Entry 6JCA (X-ray diffraction, 2.10 A resolution); this record covers chains A and B.

[Chain A (and B)]
Name: CrmG
Organism: Actinoalloteichus sp. WH1-2216-6
Notes: chain B of this document is another copy of the same molecule, construct and numbering; everything in this record applies to it too
UniProtKB: H8Y6N2 (H8Y6N2_9PSEU); residues 1-523 here = UniProt positions 1-523
Amino-acid sequence (523 residues; each row starts with the number of its first residue):
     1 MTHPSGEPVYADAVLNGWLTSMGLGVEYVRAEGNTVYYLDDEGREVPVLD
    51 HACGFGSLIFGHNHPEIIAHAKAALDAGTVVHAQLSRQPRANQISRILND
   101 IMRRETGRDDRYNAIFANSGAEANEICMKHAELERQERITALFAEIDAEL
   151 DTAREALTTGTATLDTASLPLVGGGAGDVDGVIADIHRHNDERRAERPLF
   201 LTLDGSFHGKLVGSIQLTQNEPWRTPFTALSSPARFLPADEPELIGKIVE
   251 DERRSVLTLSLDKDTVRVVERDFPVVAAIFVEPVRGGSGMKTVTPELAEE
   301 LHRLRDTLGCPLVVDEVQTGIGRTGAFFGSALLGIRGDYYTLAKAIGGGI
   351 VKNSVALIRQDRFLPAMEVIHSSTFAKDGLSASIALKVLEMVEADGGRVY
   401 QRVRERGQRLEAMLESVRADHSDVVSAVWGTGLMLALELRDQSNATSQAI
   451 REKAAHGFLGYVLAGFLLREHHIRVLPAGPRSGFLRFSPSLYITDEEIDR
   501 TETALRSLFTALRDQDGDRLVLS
Unresolved in the structure: 1-5, 213-225 (chain B: 1-5, 171-173, 370)
From the paper describing this entry:
  - conformationally variable residues (loop rearrangement, order/disorder transition, side-chain flip): Ser206 to Val212, Gly213 to Ser232, Val317 to Ile321, Lys344
  - catalytic residues: Lys344 (citing earlier work)
  - mutagenesis - W223A: increased catalytic activity on PLP conversion to PMP

[How chain A and chain B interact]
Pairs across the interface - 190 pairs, chain A then chain B:
  Pro8(A) with Arg111(B)
  Val9(A) with Asn92(B); Arg111(B); Gln360(B), hydrogen bond (backbone-side chain)
  Tyr10(A) with Asn92(B), hydrogen bond (backbone-side chain); Ser95(B), hydrogen bond (backbone-side chain); Arg96(B); Asn99(B); Arg111(B); Tyr112(B); Asn113(B); Ala114(B), hydrogen bond (backbone-backbone)
  Ala11(A) with Asn92(B), hydrogen bond (backbone-side chain); Asn113(B); Ala114(B)
  Asp12(A) with Gln88(B); Ala91(B); Glu368(B), hydrogen bond (backbone-side chain); Lys377(B), salt bridge
  Ala13(A) with Glu368(B)
  Val14(A) with Pro365(B), hydrophobic; Glu368(B), hydrogen bond (backbone-side chain)
  Leu15(A) with Glu368(B), hydrogen bond (backbone-side chain); Val369(B), hydrophobic; Lys377(B)
  Leu19(A) with Leu85(B); Ser86(B)
  Thr20(A) with Arg87(B), hydrogen bond
  Gly25(A) with Arg87(B), hydrogen bond (backbone-side chain)
  Val26(A) with Ser86(B); Arg87(B), hydrogen bond (backbone-backbone)
  Glu27(A) with Arg87(B); Pro89(B)
  Tyr28(A) with Val80(B); Ser86(B)
  Val29(A) with Val80(B)
  Arg30(A) with Ala77(B); Gly78(B); Val80(B)
  Ala31(A) with Gly78(B), hydrogen bond (backbone-backbone)
  Gly54(A) with His82(B); Gln84(B); Thr374(B)
  Phe55(A) with Gln84(B); His371(B); Thr374(B)
  Ser57(A) with His82(B); Thr374(B)
  Leu58(A) with His82(B)
  His62(A) with His82(B)
  Asn63(A) with Gly78(B); Thr79(B), hydrogen bond (side chain-backbone)
  Ile68(A) with Leu75(B), hydrophobic
  Lys72(A) with Asp76(B), salt bridge
  Leu75(A) with Ile68(B), hydrophobic
  Asp76(A) with Lys72(B), salt bridge
  Ala77(A) with Arg30(B)
  Gly78(A) with Arg30(B); Ala31(B), hydrogen bond (backbone-backbone); Asn63(B)
  Thr79(A) with Asn63(B)
  Val80(A) with Tyr28(B); Val29(B); Arg30(B)
  Val81(A) with Gly349(B); Ile350(B)
  His82(A) with Gly54(B); Ser57(B); Leu58(B); His62(B); Gly349(B)
  Ala83(A) with Arg474(B)
  Gln84(A) with Gly54(B); Phe55(B); Arg474(B), hydrogen bond (backbone-side chain); Leu476(B)
  Leu85(A) with Leu19(B); Leu217(B), hydrophobic; Thr218(B); Tyr461(B); Arg474(B)
  Ser86(A) with Leu19(B); Val26(B); Tyr28(B)
  Arg87(A) with Asn16(B); Gly25(B); Val26(B), hydrogen bond (backbone-backbone); Glu27(B)
  Gln88(A) with Asp12(B)
  Pro89(A) with Glu27(B)
  Ala91(A) with Ala11(B); Asp12(B)
  Asn92(A) with Val9(B); Tyr10(B), hydrogen bond (side chain-backbone); Ala11(B), hydrogen bond (side chain-backbone)
  Ser95(A) with Tyr10(B), hydrogen bond (side chain-backbone)
  Arg96(A) with Tyr10(B)
  Asn99(A) with Tyr10(B)
  Arg111(A) with Pro8(B); Val9(B); Tyr10(B)
  Tyr112(A) with Tyr10(B)
  Asn113(A) with Tyr10(B); Ala11(B)
  Ala114(A) with Tyr10(B), hydrogen bond (backbone-backbone); Ala11(B)
  Asn118(A) with Ser119(B); Lys352(B), hydrogen bond; Phe375(B)
  Ser119(A) with Asn118(B); Glu122(B), hydrogen bond
  Glu122(A) with Ser119(B), hydrogen bond; Glu122(B)
  Glu125(A) with Leu211(B)
  Lys129(A) with Lys210(B); Phe227(B)
  Leu133(A) with Phe227(B), hydrophobic
  Arg197(A) with Arg197(B); Thr228(B); Ala229(B), hydrogen bond (side chain-backbone); Ser231(B), hydrogen bond (side chain-backbone); Pro233(B)
  Pro198(A) with Ala229(B); Leu230(B), hydrophobic
  Phe200(A) with Leu230(B), hydrophobic
  Lys210(A) with Leu211(B); Leu230(B)
  Pro226(A) with Leu133(B), hydrophobic
  Phe227(A) with Lys129(B); Leu133(B), hydrophobic
  Thr228(A) with Arg197(B)
  Ala229(A) with Arg197(B), hydrogen bond (backbone-side chain); Pro198(B); Ser232(B), hydrogen bond (backbone-side chain)
  Leu230(A) with Lys129(B); Pro198(B), hydrophobic; Leu230(B); Ser231(B); Ser232(B)
  Ser231(A) with Arg197(B), hydrogen bond (backbone-side chain); Leu230(B)
  Ser232(A) with Ala229(B), hydrogen bond (side chain-backbone); Leu230(B)
  Pro233(A) with Arg197(B)
  Lys344(A) with Thr374(B)
  Gly349(A) with Val81(B); His82(B)
  Ile350(A) with Leu75(B), hydrophobic; Val81(B); Leu380(B)
  Lys352(A) with Asn118(B), hydrogen bond; Lys352(B), hydrogen bond (backbone-side chain); Phe375(B), hydrogen bond (side chain-backbone); Asp378(B), salt bridge; Ser381(B)
  Asn353(A) with Phe375(B)
  Gln360(A) with Val9(B), hydrogen bond (side chain-backbone)
  Pro365(A) with Val14(B), hydrophobic
  Glu368(A) with Asp12(B); Ala13(B), hydrogen bond (side chain-backbone); Val14(B), hydrogen bond (side chain-backbone); Leu15(B), hydrogen bond (side chain-backbone)
  Val369(A) with Gln216(B); Leu217(B), hydrogen bond (backbone-backbone); Thr218(B)
  Ile370(A) with Gln216(B); Leu217(B), hydrogen bond (backbone-backbone); Phe227(B), hydrophobic
  His371(A) with Leu217(B)
  Ser372(A) with Lys210(B), hydrogen bond (backbone-side chain); Gln216(B); Leu217(B)
  Thr374(A) with Gly54(B); Ser57(B); Gln318(B); Lys344(B)
  Phe375(A) with Asn118(B); Lys352(B), hydrogen bond (backbone-side chain); Asn353(B)
  Lys377(A) with Asp12(B), salt bridge; Leu15(B)
  Asp378(A) with Lys352(B), salt bridge
  Leu380(A) with Ile350(B)
  Ser381(A) with Lys352(B)
  Tyr461(A) with Leu85(B), hydrophobic
  Arg474(A) with Ala83(B); Gln84(B), hydrogen bond (side chain-backbone); Leu85(B)
  Leu476(A) with Gln84(B); Leu85(B), hydrophobic
Interface residues without a listed pair, chain A (100 interface residues in all): Asn16, Trp18, Leu24, Val36, Ala71, Ala117, Ala121, Met128, Glu132, Ala343, Val351, Ser373
Interface residues without a listed pair, chain B (100 interface residues in all): Trp18, Leu24, Val36, Ala71, Ala117, Ala121, Met128, Glu132, Ile215, Arg224, Pro226, Ala343

[In short]
The chain A/chain B interface involves 100 residues from each chain; the contacts include 41 hydrogen bonds
and 6 salt bridges. Polar pairs include Asp12(A)-Lys377(B), Lys72(A)-Asp76(B) and Lys352(A)-Asp378(B). From
the paper: the catalytic residue Lys344(A); W223A of chain A increases catalytic activity on PLP conversion to
PMP.
Chain A and chain B are both CrmG (Actinoalloteichus sp. WH1-2216-6); the structure, Crystal structure of
aminotransferase CrmG from Actinoalloteichus sp. WH1-2216-6 in I222 space group, was determined by X-ray
diffraction together with 6JC7, 6JC8, 6JC9 and 6JCB from the same study.
